Entry 6MQF (X-ray diffraction, 1.69 A resolution); this record covers chains A and B.

== Chain A (and B) ==
Protein: Basic phospholipase A2 homolog 2
Source organism: Bothrops moojeni
Notes: chain B of this document is another copy of the same molecule, construct and numbering; everything in this record applies to it too
UniProt: Q9I834 (PA2H2_BOTMO); the author numbering skips numbers that UniProt does not, so the offset changes along the chain: 1-13 = UniProt 1-13; 15-53 = UniProt 14-52; 57-61 = UniProt 53-57; 67-90 = UniProt 58-81; 2 more segments
Amino-acid sequence (122 residues; numbered 1 to 133; 11 numbers in that range are skipped by the numbering (no residue carries them; nothing is unmodelled there); the number before each row is that of its first residue):
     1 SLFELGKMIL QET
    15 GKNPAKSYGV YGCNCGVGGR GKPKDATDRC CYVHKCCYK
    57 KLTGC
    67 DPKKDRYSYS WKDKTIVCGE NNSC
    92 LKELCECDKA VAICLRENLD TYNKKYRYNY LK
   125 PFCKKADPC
Disulfides: Cys27-Cys127, Cys29-Cys45, Cys44-Cys105, Cys50-Cys133, Cys51-Cys98, Cys61-Cys90, Cys84-Cys96
Residues lining bound ligands: 2-(acetyloxy)benzoic acid (AIN): Leu2, Leu5, Gly23, Gly30, Val31, Gly32, His48, Lys49, Tyr52
UniProt features mapped onto this chain:
  - region: Lys115 to Lys129 (Important for membrane-damaging activities in eukaryotes and bacteria)
  - site: Lys16 (Cationic membrane-docking site (MDoS)), Lys20 (Cationic membrane-docking site (MDoS)), Lys115 (Important residue of the cationic membrane-docking site (MDoS)), Arg118 (Important residue of the cationic membrane-docking site (MDoS)), Leu122 (Hydrophobic membrane-disruption site (MDiS)), Lys123 (Cationic membrane-docking site (MDoS)), Phe126 (Hydrophobic membrane-disruption site (MDiS)), Lys129 (Cationic membrane-docking site (MDoS))
From the paper describing this entry:
  - binding site for 2-(acetyloxy)benzoic acid: Gly30, His48, Tyr52

== How chain A and chain B interact ==
Contacting residue pairs (16; chain A residue first):
  Leu2(A) with Pro125(B), hydrophobic
  Phe3(A) with Phe126(B), hydrophobic
  Ala19(A) with Tyr121(B); Leu122(B), hydrophobic
  Lys20(A) with Tyr121(B)
  Val24(A) with Tyr121(B), hydrophobic
  Val31(A) with Val31(B), hydrophobic; Gly32(B)
  Gly32(A) with Val31(B)
  Tyr119(A) with Tyr119(B), hydrophobic; Tyr121(B), hydrophobic
  Tyr121(A) with Ala19(B); Lys20(B); Val24(B), hydrophobic; Tyr119(B)
  Leu122(A) with Ala19(B), hydrophobic
Other interface residues (no listed pair), chain A (14 interface residues in all): Gly23, Lys123, Pro125, Phe126
Other interface residues (no listed pair), chain B (13 interface residues in all): Leu2, Gly23, Lys123

== In short ==
Chain A and chain B form an interface of 14 and 13 residues respectively. Chain A binds 2-(acetyloxy)benzoic
acid. The paper reports a binding site for 2-(acetyloxy)benzoic acid at Gly30(A), His48(A) and Tyr52(A).
Chain A and chain B are both Basic phospholipase A2 homolog 2 (Bothrops moojeni); the structure, Myotoxin II
from Bothrops moojeni complexed with Acetylsalicylic acid, was determined by X-ray diffraction (same
publication as 6MQD).
